Entry 7KUE (electron microscopy, 3.50 A resolution); this record covers chains C and B of the 3 polymer chains in the assembly.

[Chain C]
Name: RNA polymerase II transcription factor B subunit 3
Organism: Saccharomyces cerevisiae (strain ATCC 204508 / S288c)
Reference sequence: Q03290 (TFB3_YEAST); residue numbers follow UniProt; this construct covers 1-321
Chain sequence (321 residues; each row starts with the number of its first residue):
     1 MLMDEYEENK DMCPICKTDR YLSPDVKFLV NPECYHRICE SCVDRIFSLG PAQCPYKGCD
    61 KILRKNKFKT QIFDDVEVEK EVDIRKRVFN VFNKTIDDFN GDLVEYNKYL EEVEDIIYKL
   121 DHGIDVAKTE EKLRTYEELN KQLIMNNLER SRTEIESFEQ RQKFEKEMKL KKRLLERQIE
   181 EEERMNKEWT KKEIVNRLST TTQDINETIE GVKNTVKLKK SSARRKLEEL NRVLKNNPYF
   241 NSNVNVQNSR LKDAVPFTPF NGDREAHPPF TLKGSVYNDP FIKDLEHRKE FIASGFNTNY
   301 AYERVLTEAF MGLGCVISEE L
Unresolved in the structure: 1-258, 321
Sequence notes: conflict Pro269 (Arg in Q03290)
UniProt features mapped onto this chain:
  - zinc finger: Cys13 to Asp60 (RING-type)
  - modified residue: Ser157 (Phosphoserine), Thr258 (Phosphothreonine)

[Chain B]
Name: Cyclin CCL1
Organism: Saccharomyces cerevisiae (strain ATCC 204508 / S288c)
Reference sequence: P37366 (CCL1_YEAST); residues 1-393 here = UniProt positions 1-393
Chain sequence (393 residues; numbered 1 to 393; the number before each row is that of its first residue):
     1 MTDIQLNGKS TLDTPSATMS AKEKEAKLKS ADENNKPPNY KRISDSQLYR HSSQYRMWSY
    61 TKDQLQEKRV DTNARAIAYI EENLLKFREA HNLTEEEIKV LEAKAIPLTM EEELDLVNFY
   121 AKKVQVIAQH LNLPTEVVAT AISFFRRFFL ENSVMQIDPK SIVHTTIFLA CKSENYFISV
   181 DSFAQKAKST RDSVLKFEFK LLESLKFSLL NHHPYKPLHG FFLDIQNVLY GKVDLNYMGQ
   241 IYDRCKKRIT AALLTDVVYF YTPPQITLAT LLIEDEALVT RYLETKFPSR EGSQESVPGN
   301 EKEEPQNDAS TTEKNKEKST ESEEYSIDSA KLLTIIRECK SIIEDCKPPS TEEAKKIAAK
   361 NYYCQNPSTL IQKLKRKLNG EDTSSTVEKK QKT
Unresolved in the structure: 1-48, 77-109, 288-325, 345-393
Sequence notes: conflict Ser46 (Asp in P37366), Gln47 (Asp in P37366)

[Chain C / chain B interface]
Contacting residue pairs (45):
  Lys273(C) - Asn227(B)
  Val276(C) - Gln226(B)
  Val276(C) - Asn227(B)
  Val276(C) - Tyr230(B)
  Tyr277(C) - Leu223(B)
  Tyr277(C) - Gln226(B)
  Tyr277(C) - Asn227(B)
  Asn278(C) - Gln226(B)  hydrogen bond (backbone-side chain)
  Asp279(C) - His219(B)  salt bridge
  Asp279(C) - Phe222(B)
  Asp279(C) - Leu223(B)
  Pro280(C) - Phe222(B)
  Phe281(C) - Tyr242(B)  hydrophobic
  Ile282(C) - His219(B)
  Tyr302(C) - Leu223(B)  hydrophobic
  Arg304(C) - Lys216(B)
  Val305(C) - Lys216(B)
  Val305(C) - His219(B)
  Val305(C) - Gly220(B)
  Leu306(C) - Leu223(B)  hydrophobic
  Glu308(C) - Lys216(B)
  Ala309(C) - Pro217(B)  hydrophobic
  Ala309(C) - Gly220(B)
  Ala309(C) - Phe221(B)
  Ala309(C) - Pro264(B)
  Phe310(C) - Phe221(B)  hydrophobic
  Phe310(C) - Asp224(B)
  Phe310(C) - Tyr282(B)
  Met311(C) - Tyr49(B)
  Met311(C) - Thr262(B)
  Met311(C) - Pro264(B)
  Gly312(C) - Tyr49(B)
  Gly312(C) - Thr262(B)  hydrogen bond (backbone-side chain)
  Gly312(C) - Gln265(B)
  Leu313(C) - Gln265(B)
  Leu313(C) - Leu332(B)  hydrophobic
  Gly314(C) - Gln265(B)  hydrogen bond (backbone-side chain)
  Gly314(C) - Ile335(B)
  Val316(C) - Thr61(B)
  Val316(C) - Phe260(B)
  Val316(C) - Tyr261(B)  hydrophobic
  Ser318(C) - Tyr55(B)  hydrogen bond (backbone-side chain)
  Glu319(C) - Tyr55(B)
  Glu319(C) - Ser59(B)
  Glu319(C) - Thr61(B)
Interface residues without a listed pair, chain C (26 interface residues in all): Phe270, Leu272, Cys315, Glu320
Interface residues without a listed pair, chain B (28 interface residues in all): Arg50, Gln64, Met238, Ile327

[Summary]
26 residues of chain C and 28 residues of chain B are in contact; the contacts include 4 hydrogen bonds and 1
salt bridge. Polar pairs include Asp279(C)-His219(B), Asn278(C)-Gln226(B) and Gly312(C)-Thr262(B).
Chain C is RNA polymerase II transcription factor B subunit 3 and chain B is Cyclin CCL1, both from
Saccharomyces cerevisiae (strain ATCC 204508 / S288c); the structure, CryoEM structure of Yeast TFIIK
(Kin28/Ccl1/Tfb3) Complex, was determined by electron microscopy (same publication as 6XI8).
